8ZW7 - chains A and B of the 3 polymer chains in the assembly; structure by electron microscopy, 2.09 A resolution.

== Chain A (and B) ==
Name: Hemagglutinin
Organism: Influenza A virus
Notes: chain B of this document is another copy of the same molecule, construct and numbering; everything in this record applies to it too
Amino-acid sequence (508 residues; numbered 1 to 508; the number before each row is that of its first residue):
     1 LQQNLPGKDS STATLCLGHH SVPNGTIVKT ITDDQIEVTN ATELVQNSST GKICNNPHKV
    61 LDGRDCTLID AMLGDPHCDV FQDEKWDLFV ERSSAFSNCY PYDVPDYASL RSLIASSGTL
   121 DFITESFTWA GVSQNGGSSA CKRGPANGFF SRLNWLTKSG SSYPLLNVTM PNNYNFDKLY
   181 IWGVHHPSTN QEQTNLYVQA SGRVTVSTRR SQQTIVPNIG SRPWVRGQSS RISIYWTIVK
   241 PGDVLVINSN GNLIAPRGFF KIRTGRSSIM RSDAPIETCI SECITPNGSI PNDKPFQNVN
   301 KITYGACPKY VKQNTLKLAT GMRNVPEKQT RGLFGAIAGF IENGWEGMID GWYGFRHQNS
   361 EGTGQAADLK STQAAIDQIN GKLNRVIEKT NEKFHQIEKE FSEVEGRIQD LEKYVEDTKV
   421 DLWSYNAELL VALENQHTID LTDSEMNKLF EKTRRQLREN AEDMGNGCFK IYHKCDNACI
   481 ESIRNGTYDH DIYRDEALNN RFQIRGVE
Disordered / not traced: 1-11, 330-335, 503-508
Disulfide bonds: Cys16-Cys468, Cys54-Cys279, Cys66-Cys78, Cys99-Cys141, Cys283-Cys307, Cys475-Cys479
Covalently attached groups: N-acetylglucosamine (NAG) linked to Asn40, Asn287; glycan linked to Asn167

== Interface between chain A and chain B ==
Pairs across the interface (69):
  Lys29(A) - Arg385(B)  hydrogen bond (side chain-backbone)
  Thr30(A) - Arg385(B)
  Ile31(A) - Arg385(B)  hydrogen bond (backbone-side chain)
  Thr32(A) - Lys382(B)
  Thr32(A) - Arg385(B)  hydrogen bond (backbone-side chain)
  Asp33(A) - Arg385(B)
  Asp34(A) - Arg385(B)  salt bridge
  Asp103(A) - Gln212(B)  hydrogen bond
  His186(A) - Gln212(B)
  Asn218(A) - Thr214(B)
  Ile219(A) - Arg203(B)  hydrogen bond (backbone-side chain)
  Gly220(A) - Asn248(B)
  Ser221(A) - Asn167(B)
  Ser221(A) - Ser207(B)
  Ser221(A) - Val246(B)
  Ser221(A) - Asn248(B)
  Arg222(A) - Ser207(B)
  Arg222(A) - Gln212(B)  hydrogen bond
  Pro223(A) - Ser207(B)
  Pro223(A) - Thr208(B)
  Pro223(A) - Arg209(B)
  Pro223(A) - Val244(B)  hydrophobic
  Pro223(A) - Val246(B)  hydrophobic
  Arg231(A) - Thr208(B)
  Ser233(A) - Gln212(B)
  Ser402(A) - Lys240(B)  hydrogen bond (backbone-side chain)
  Glu403(A) - Arg210(B)
  Val404(A) - Leu113(B)  hydrophobic
  Val404(A) - Ile238(B)  hydrophobic
  Glu405(A) - Ser109(B)
  Gly406(A) - Ser109(B)
  Arg407(A) - Ser109(B)  hydrogen bond (backbone-side chain)
  Arg407(A) - Glu405(B)  salt bridge
  Arg407(A) - Glu412(B)  salt bridge
  Asp410(A) - Ser112(B)  hydrogen bond
  Asp410(A) - His395(B)  salt bridge
  Asp410(A) - Ile397(B)
  Leu411(A) - Ile397(B)  hydrophobic
  Leu411(A) - Leu411(B)  hydrophobic
  Leu411(A) - Glu412(B)
  Tyr414(A) - Gln396(B)
  Tyr414(A) - Ile397(B)  hydrophobic
  Tyr414(A) - Lys399(B)  hydrogen bond
  Tyr414(A) - Glu416(B)  hydrogen bond
  Tyr414(A) - Lys419(B)  hydrogen bond
  Val415(A) - Val415(B)  hydrophobic
  Asp417(A) - Lys393(B)  salt bridge
  Thr418(A) - Lys419(B)
  Asp421(A) - Lys393(B)  salt bridge
  Leu422(A) - Leu422(B)  hydrophobic
  Leu422(A) - Trp423(B)
  Leu422(A) - Asn426(B)
  Tyr425(A) - Val386(B)  hydrophobic
  Tyr425(A) - Asn426(B)
  Tyr425(A) - Leu430(B)
  Glu428(A) - Val386(B)
  Leu429(A) - Val386(B)  hydrophobic
  Leu433(A) - Leu433(B)  hydrophobic
  Glu462(A) - Arg458(B)  salt bridge
  Glu462(A) - Glu459(B)
  Glu462(A) - Arg494(B)  salt bridge
  Asp463(A) - Arg455(B)
  Asp463(A) - Arg458(B)
  Gly465(A) - Arg455(B)
  Tyr472(A) - Arg458(B)  hydrogen bond
  Tyr472(A) - Arg494(B)
  Arg501(A) - Glu459(B)  salt bridge
  Arg501(A) - Arg494(B)  hydrogen bond (backbone-side chain)
  Phe502(A) - Leu498(B)  hydrophobic
Interface residues without a listed pair, chain A (47 interface residues in all): Trp224, Val225, Ile341, Ile408, Asn426, Ala432, Gln436
Interface residues without a listed pair, chain B (51 interface residues in all): Ala108, Thr205, Gln378, Gly381, Ile387, Phe401, Ile408, Glu434, His437, Leu441, Phe502

== Summary ==
Chain A and chain B form an interface of 47 and 51 residues respectively; the contacts include 14 hydrogen
bonds and 9 salt bridges. Polar contacts include Asp34(A)-Arg385(B), Arg407(A)-Glu405(B) and
Arg407(A)-Glu412(B). Covalently linked N-acetylglucosamine: at Asn40(A) and Asn287(A).
Chain A and chain B are both Hemagglutinin (Influenza A virus); the structure, Structure of hemagglutinin from
HN/4-10 H3N8 influenza virus S228 mutant complexed with human receptor analog LSTc, was determined by electron
microscopy (same publication as 8ZW5, 8ZW6, 8ZYK and 8X8R).
